7RE3 - chains A and T of the 16 polymer chains in the assembly; structure by electron microscopy, 3.33 A resolution.

Chain A:
Molecule: RNA-directed RNA polymerase
Organism: Severe acute respiratory syndrome coronavirus 2
Notes: EC 2.7.7.48
UniProt: P0DTD1 (R1AB_SARS2); residues 1-932 here correspond to UniProt positions 4393-5324 (UniProt number = residue number + 4392)
Chain sequence (932 residues; each row starts with the number of its first residue):
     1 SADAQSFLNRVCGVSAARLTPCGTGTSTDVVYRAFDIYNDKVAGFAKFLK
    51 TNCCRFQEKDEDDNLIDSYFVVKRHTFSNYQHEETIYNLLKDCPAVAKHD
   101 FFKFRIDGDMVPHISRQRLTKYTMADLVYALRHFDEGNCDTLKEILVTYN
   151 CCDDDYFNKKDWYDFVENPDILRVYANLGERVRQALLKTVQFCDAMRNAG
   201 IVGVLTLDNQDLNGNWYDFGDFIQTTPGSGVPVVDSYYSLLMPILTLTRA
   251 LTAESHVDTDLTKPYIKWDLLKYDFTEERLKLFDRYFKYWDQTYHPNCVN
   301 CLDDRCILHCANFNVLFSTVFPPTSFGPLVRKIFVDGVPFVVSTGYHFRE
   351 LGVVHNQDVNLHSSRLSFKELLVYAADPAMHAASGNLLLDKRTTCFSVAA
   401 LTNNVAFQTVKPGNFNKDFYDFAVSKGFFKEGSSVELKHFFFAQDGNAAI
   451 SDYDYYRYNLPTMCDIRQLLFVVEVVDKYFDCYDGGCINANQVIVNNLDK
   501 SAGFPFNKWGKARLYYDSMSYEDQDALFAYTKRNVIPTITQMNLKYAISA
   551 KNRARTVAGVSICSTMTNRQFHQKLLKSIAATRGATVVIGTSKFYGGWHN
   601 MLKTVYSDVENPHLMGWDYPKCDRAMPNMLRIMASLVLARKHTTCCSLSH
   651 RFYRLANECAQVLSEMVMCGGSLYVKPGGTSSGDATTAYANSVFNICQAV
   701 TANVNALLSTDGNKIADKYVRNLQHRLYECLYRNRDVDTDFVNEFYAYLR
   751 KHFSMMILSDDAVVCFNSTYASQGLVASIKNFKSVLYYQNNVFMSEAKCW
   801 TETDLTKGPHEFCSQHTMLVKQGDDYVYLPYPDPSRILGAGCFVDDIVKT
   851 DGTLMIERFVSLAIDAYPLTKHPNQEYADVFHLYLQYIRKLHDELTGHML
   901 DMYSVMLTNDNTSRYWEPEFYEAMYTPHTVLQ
Disordered / not traced: 1-2, 930-932
UniProt features mapped onto this chain:
  - region: Lys545 to Arg555 (Interaction with RMP Remdesivir), Thr582 to Pro620 (RdRp Palm N-ter)
  - active site: Ser759, Asp760, Asp761
  - binding site (Mn(2+)): Asn209, Asp218
  - binding site (Zn(2+)): His295, Cys301, Cys306, Cys310, Cys487, His642, Cys645, Cys646
  - site: Gln932 (Cleavage)
Ion coordination: Mg2+: Asn209, Asp218 (together with ADP); Zn2+ site 1: His295, Cys301, Cys306, Cys310; Zn2+ site 2: Cys487, His642, Cys645, Cys646
Ligand contacts:
  - chapso (1N7): Tyr903, Ser904, Val905
  - ADP (adenosine-5'-diphosphate): Phe35, Lys50, Asn52, Cys53, Lys73, His75, Asn79, Arg116, Asp208, Asn209, Tyr217, Asp218, Gly220, Asp221

Chain T:
Molecule: Template RNA
Sequence (55 nucleotides; row label = number of the first residue in the row):
     1 CUAUCCCCAUGUGAUUUUAAUAGCUUCUUAGGAGAAUGACGUAGCAUGCU
    51 ACGCG
Disordered / not traced: 1-17, 55

Chain A / chain T interface:
Pairs across the interface (44; chain A residue first):
  Gln408(A) - U18(T)  hydrogen bond to the base
  Lys500(A) - A20(T)  phosphate contact
  Lys500(A) - U21(T)  phosphate contact
  Ser501(A) - A19(T)  hydrogen bond to the phosphate
  Ser501(A) - A20(T)  hydrogen bond to the phosphate
  Asn507(A) - A19(T)  phosphate contact
  Lys511(A) - A19(T)  salt bridge to the phosphate
  Gln541(A) - U18(T)  phosphate contact
  Gln541(A) - A19(T)  phosphate contact
  Asn543(A) - U18(T)  hydrogen bond to the sugar
  Asn543(A) - A19(T)  sugar contact
  Asn543(A) - A20(T)  sugar contact
  Lys545(A) - A20(T)  base contact
  Val557(A) - A20(T)  base contact
  Ala558(A) - A20(T)  sugar contact
  Gly559(A) - A20(T)  sugar contact
  Val560(A) - A20(T)  sugar contact
  Arg569(A) - U21(T)  salt bridge to the phosphate
  Arg569(A) - A22(T)  salt bridge to the phosphate
  Lys577(A) - G23(T)  salt bridge to the phosphate
  Ala580(A) - G23(T)  sugar contact
  Gly590(A) - G23(T)  hydrogen bond to the sugar
  Gly590(A) - C24(T)  sugar contact
  Ser592(A) - C24(T)  sugar contact
  Phe594(A) - C24(T)  sugar contact
  Phe594(A) - U25(T)  sugar contact
  Tyr595(A) - U25(T)  phosphate contact
  Tyr595(A) - U26(T)  hydrogen bond to the phosphate
  Ser682(A) - A20(T)  base contact
  Gly683(A) - A20(T)  hydrogen bond to the sugar
  Gly683(A) - U21(T)  sugar contact
  Asp684(A) - U21(T)  hydrogen bond to the sugar
  Ala685(A) - U21(T)  hydrogen bond to the sugar
  Thr687(A) - U21(T)  base contact
  Tyr689(A) - A22(T)  hydrogen bond to the sugar
  Tyr689(A) - G23(T)  sugar contact
  Glu857(A) - C27(T)  sugar contact
  Val860(A) - U26(T)  sugar contact
  Ile864(A) - U26(T)  sugar contact
  Arg914(A) - C27(T)  salt bridge to the phosphate
  Tyr915(A) - C27(T)  sugar contact
  Phe920(A) - U26(T)  phosphate contact
  Phe920(A) - C27(T)  phosphate contact
  Met924(A) - U26(T)  sugar contact
Interface residues without a listed pair, chain A (39 interface residues in all): Asn496, Thr565, Ile589, Thr591, Lys593, Thr686, Ser861
Interface residues without a listed pair, chain T (11 interface residues in all): U28

Summary:
39 residues of chain A face 11 of chain T across their interface; the contacts include 10 hydrogen bonds and 5
salt bridges. Polar pairs include Gln408(A)-U18(T), Asn543(A)-U18(T) and Gly590(A)-G23(T). Chain A binds ADP
and chapso.
Here chain A is RNA-directed RNA polymerase (Severe acute respiratory syndrome coronavirus 2) and chain T is
Template RNA. Entry 7RE3 (SARS-CoV-2 replication-transcription complex bound to nsp13 helicase - nsp13(2)-RTC
dimer) was determined by electron microscopy, deposited together with 7RDX, 7RDY, 7RDZ, 7RE0, 7RE1 and 7RE2.
